Entry 6VHD (X-ray diffraction, 1.98 A resolution); this record covers chains C and D of the 4 polymer chains in the assembly.

== Chain C (and D) ==
Protein: Esterase family protein
From: Staphylococcus aureus
Notes: EC 3.1.2.12; chain D of this document is another copy of the same molecule, construct and numbering; everything in this record applies to it too
UniProtKB: A0A0D6GS23 (A0A0D6GS23_STAAU); residues 2-253 here = UniProt positions 2-253
Chain sequence (255 residues; row label = number of the first residue in the row; numbers below 1 keep their minus sign (Gly-1 is residue -1)):
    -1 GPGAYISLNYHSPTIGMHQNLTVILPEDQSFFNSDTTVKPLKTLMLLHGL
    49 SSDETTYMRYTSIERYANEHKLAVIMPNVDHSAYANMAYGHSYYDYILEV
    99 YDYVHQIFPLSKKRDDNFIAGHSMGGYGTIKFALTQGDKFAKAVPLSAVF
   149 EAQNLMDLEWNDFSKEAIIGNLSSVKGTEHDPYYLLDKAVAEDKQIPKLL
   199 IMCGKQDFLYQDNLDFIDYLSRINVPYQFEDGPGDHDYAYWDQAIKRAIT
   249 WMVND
Covalent attachments: (2R)-2-phenylpiperidine-1-carbaldehyde (6WG) linked to Ser121
Construct notes: expression tag (-1 to 1)
Residues lining bound ligands: (2R)-2-phenylpiperidine-1-carbaldehyde (6WG): Gly47, Leu48, Met122, Val147, Asn152, Leu153, Leu156, Trp158, Phe206, Leu207, His234
From the paper describing this entry:
  - binding site for (2R)-2-phenylpiperidine-1-carbaldehyde: Leu48, Ser121, Val147, Asn152, Leu153, Leu156, Trp158, Phe206, Leu207

== How chain C and chain D interact ==
Residue-residue contacts - 64 pairs, chain C then chain D:
  Asn7(C) with Asp51(D), hydrogen bond; Thr53(D); Arg57(D), hydrogen bond
  His9(C) with Ser49(D)
  Pro11(C) with Asn159(D), hydrogen bond (backbone-side chain)
  Thr12(C) with Asn159(D); Asp160(D)
  Ile13(C) with His79(D); Asp160(D)
  Gly14(C) with Ser49(D); His79(D), hydrogen bond (backbone-side chain); Trp158(D), hydrogen bond (backbone-side chain); Asn159(D)
  Met15(C) with Ser49(D); Asp78(D); His79(D)
  His16(C) with Ser49(D), hydrogen bond (backbone-backbone); Asp51(D); Thr54(D); Arg57(D); Tyr58(D), hydrogen bond
  Asn18(C) with Asn18(D); Glu52(D), hydrogen bond
  Ser49(C) with His9(D); Gly14(D); Met15(D); His16(D), hydrogen bond (backbone-backbone)
  Asp51(C) with Asn7(D), hydrogen bond; His16(D)
  Glu52(C) with Asn18(D), hydrogen bond
  Thr53(C) with Asn7(D)
  Thr54(C) with His16(D)
  Arg57(C) with Asn7(D), hydrogen bond; His16(D)
  Tyr58(C) with His16(D), hydrogen bond
  Asp78(C) with Met15(D); His89(D), salt bridge
  His79(C) with Ile13(D); Gly14(D), hydrogen bond (side chain-backbone); Met15(D); His89(D)
  Tyr87(C) with Tyr87(D), hydrophobic; Ser162(D); Glu164(D); Ala165(D)
  Gly88(C) with Asp160(D); Ser162(D)
  His89(C) with Asp78(D), salt bridge; His79(D); Asp160(D), salt bridge
  Ser90(C) with Asp160(D), hydrogen bond
  Trp158(C) with Gly14(D), hydrogen bond (side chain-backbone)
  Asn159(C) with Pro11(D), hydrogen bond (side chain-backbone); Thr12(D); Gly14(D)
  Asp160(C) with Thr12(D); Ile13(D); Gly88(D); His89(D), salt bridge; Ser90(D), hydrogen bond
  Ser162(C) with Tyr87(D); Gly88(D)
  Glu164(C) with Tyr87(D)
  Ala165(C) with Tyr87(D)
Interface residues without a listed pair, chain C (31 interface residues in all): Gln17, Ser50, Tyr91
Interface residues without a listed pair, chain D (31 interface residues in all): Gln17, Ser50, Tyr91

== Summary ==
The chain C/chain D interface involves 31 residues from each chain; the contacts include 18 hydrogen bonds and
4 salt bridges. Polar pairs include Asp78(C)-His89(D), His89(C)-Asp160(D) and Asn7(C)-Asp51(D). Covalently
linked (2R)-2-phenylpiperidine-1-carbaldehyde: at Ser121(C). From the paper: a binding site for
(2R)-2-phenylpiperidine-1-carbaldehyde at Leu48(C), Ser121(C) and Val147(C) among others.
Both chains are Esterase family protein (Staphylococcus aureus). Entry 6VHD (FphF, Staphylococcus aureus
fluorophosphonate-binding serine hydrolases F, KT129 bound) was determined by X-ray diffraction, deposited
together with 6VH9, 6VHE and 6WCX.
